6T93 - chains G and I of the 10 polymer chains in the assembly; structure by electron microscopy, 3.49 A resolution.

== Chain G ==
Molecule: Histone H2A type 1-B/E
Source organism: Homo sapiens
Reference sequence: P04908 (H2A1B_HUMAN); residue numbers follow UniProt; this construct covers 1-130
Amino-acid sequence (133 residues; each row starts with the number of its first residue; numbers below 1 keep their minus sign (Gly-2 is residue -2)):
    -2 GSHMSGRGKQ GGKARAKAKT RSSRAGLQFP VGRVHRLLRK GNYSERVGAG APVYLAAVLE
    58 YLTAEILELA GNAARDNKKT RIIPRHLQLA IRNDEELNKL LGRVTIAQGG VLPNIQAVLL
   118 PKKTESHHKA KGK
Unresolved in the structure: -2 to 11, 120-130
Sequence notes: expression tag (-2 to 0)
Curated features (UniProtKB/Swiss-Prot):
  - modified residue: Ser2 (N-acetylserine), Arg4 (Citrulline), Lys6 (N6-(2-hydroxyisobutyryl)lysine), Lys10 (N6-(2-hydroxyisobutyryl)lysine), Lys14 (N6-(beta-hydroxybutyryl)lysine), Lys37 (N6-(2-hydroxyisobutyryl)lysine), Lys75 (N6-(2-hydroxyisobutyryl)lysine), Lys76 (N6-(2-hydroxyisobutyryl)lysine), Lys96 (N6-(2-hydroxyisobutyryl)lysine), Gln105 (N5-methylglutamine), Lys119 (N6-(2-hydroxyisobutyryl)lysine), Lys120 (N6-crotonyllysine), Thr121 (Phosphothreonine), Lys126 (N6-crotonyllysine)
  - cross-link (Glycyl lysine isopeptide (Lys-Gly)): Lys14 (interchain with G-Cter in ubiquitin), Lys16 (interchain with G-Cter in ubiquitin), Lys120 (interchain with G-Cter in ubiquitin)
  - mutagenesis: Ser2 (S2A: Blocks the inhibition of transcription by RPS6KA5/MSK1)

== Chain I ==
Molecule: 153-nt DNA strand
Sequence (153 nucleotides; each row starts with the number of its first residue; numbers below 1 keep their minus sign (DA-2 is residue -2)):
    -2 ATCCTGGAGA CTTTGTTATG CAAATCCGCT CAATTGGTCG TAGACAGCTC TAGCACCGCT
    58 TAAACGCACG TACGCGCTGT CCCCCGCGTT TTAACCGCCA AGGGGATTAC TCCCTAGTCT
   118 CCAGGCACGT GTCAGATATA TACATCCTGT GAT
Unresolved in the structure: -2, 150

== How chain G and chain I interact ==
Pairs across the interface (12; chain G residue first):
  Arg30(G) with DG122(I), phosphate contact; DC123(I), salt bridge to the phosphate
  Arg43(G) with DT112(I), sugar contact; DA113(I), phosphate contact
  Val44(G) with DT112(I), sugar contact; DA113(I), hydrogen bond to the phosphate
  Gly45(G) with DT112(I), phosphate contact
  Ala46(G) with DT112(I), hydrogen bond to the phosphate
  Lys76(G) with DG132(I), phosphate contact
  Thr77(G) with DA131(I), hydrogen bond to the phosphate; DG132(I), hydrogen bond to the phosphate
  Arg78(G) with DG132(I), phosphate contact
Interface residues without a listed pair, chain G (10 interface residues in all): Thr17, His32
Interface residues without a listed pair, chain I (8 interface residues in all): DG121, DA133

== In short ==
The interface between chain G and chain I involves 10 residues on one side and 8 on the other; the contacts
include 4 hydrogen bonds and 1 salt bridge. Polar contacts include Val44(G)-DA113(I), Ala46(G)-DT112(I) and
Thr77(G)-DA131(I). UniProt lists one mutagenesis site on chain G.
Chain G is Histone H2A type 1-B/E (Homo sapiens) and chain I is a 153-nt DNA strand; the structure, Nucleosome
with OCT4-SOX2 motif at SHL-6, was determined by electron microscopy.
